6VLR - chains A and L of the 14 polymer chains in the assembly; structure by electron microscopy, 4.42 A resolution (low resolution: residue-level contacts below are approximate; hydrogen-bond / salt-bridge calls are withheld).

# Chain A
Name: Envelope glycoprotein gp120
From: Human immunodeficiency virus 1
Reference sequence: Q2N0S6 (Q2N0S6_9HIV1); the construct lacks a stretch of the UniProt sequence and is renumbered around it, so the offset changes along the chain: 31-137 = UniProt 30-136; 152-185 = UniProt 143-176; 188-309 = UniProt 187-308; 312-323 = UniProt 309-320; 2 more segments
Sequence (475 residues; numbered 31 to 507 plus 16 insertion-coded residues; 18 numbers in that range are skipped by the numbering (no residue carries them; nothing is unmodelled there); the number before each row is that of its first residue; a row labelled like 151A-151E holds insertion residues (151A, then the next letters in order)):
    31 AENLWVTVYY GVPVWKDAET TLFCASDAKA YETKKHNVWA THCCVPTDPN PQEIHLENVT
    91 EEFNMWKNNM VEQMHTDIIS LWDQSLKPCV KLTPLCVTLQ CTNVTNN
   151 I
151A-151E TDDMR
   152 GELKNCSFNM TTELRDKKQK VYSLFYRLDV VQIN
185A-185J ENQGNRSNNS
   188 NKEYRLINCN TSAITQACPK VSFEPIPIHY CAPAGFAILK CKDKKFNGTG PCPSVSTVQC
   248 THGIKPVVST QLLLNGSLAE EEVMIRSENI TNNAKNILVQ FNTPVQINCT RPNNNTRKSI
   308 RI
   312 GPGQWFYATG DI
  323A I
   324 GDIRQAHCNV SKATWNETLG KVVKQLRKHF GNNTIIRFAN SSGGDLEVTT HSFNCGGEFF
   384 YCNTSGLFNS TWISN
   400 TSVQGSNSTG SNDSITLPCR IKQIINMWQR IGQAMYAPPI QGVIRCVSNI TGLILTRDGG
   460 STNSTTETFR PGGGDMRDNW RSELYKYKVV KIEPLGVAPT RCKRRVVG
Unresolved in the structure: 31-34, 59-66, 151A-151E, 185B-185J, 400-410, 459-462, 504-507
Differences from the reference sequence: conflict Lys64 (Glu63 in Q2N0S6), Cys73 (Ala72 in Q2N0S6), Trp316 (Ala313 in Q2N0S6), Asn332 (Thr330 in Q2N0S6), Cys501 (Ala498 in Q2N0S6)
Disulfides: Cys54-Cys74, Cys119-Cys205, Cys126-Cys196, Cys131-Cys157, Cys218-Cys247, Cys228-Cys239, Cys296-Cys331, Cys378-Cys445, Cys385-Cys418
Covalently attached groups: N-acetylglucosamine (NAG) linked to Asn88, Asn133, Asn156, Asn262, Asn301, Asn386, Asn392, Asn448; glycan linked to Asn137, Asn332
Ligand contacts:
  - N-acetylglucosamine (NAG; 2-acetamido-2-deoxy-beta-D-glucopyranose), molecule 1: Ser158, Phe159, Asn160, Lys171
  - N-acetylglucosamine (NAG), molecule 2: Phe233, Asn234, Thr236

# Chain L
Name: PGT122 Fab Light Chain
From: Homo sapiens
Notes: antibody fragment or engineered binder
Sequence (106 residues; row label = number of the first residue in the row; note: 4 numbers in that range are skipped by the numbering (no residue carries them; nothing is unmodelled there); a row labelled like 66A-66C holds insertion residues (66A, then the next letters in order)):
     5 TF
    11 VSVAPGQTAR ITCGEESLGS RSVIWYQQRP GQAPSLIIYN NNDRPSGIPD RFSGSP
66A-66C GST
    67 FGTTATLTIT SVEAGDEADY YCHIWDSRR
95A-95C PTN
    96 WVFGEGTTLI V
  106A L
   107 S
Disulfides: Cys23-Cys88

# How chain A and chain L interact
Residue-residue contacts - 17 pairs, chain A then chain L:
  Thr135(A) - Leu28(L)
  Thr135(A) - Arg94(L)
  Asn136(A) - Arg94(L)
  Asn137(A) - Ser93(L)
  Asn137(A) - Arg94(L)
  Asn137(A) - Arg95(L)
  Asp322(A) - Arg94(L)
  Ile323(A) - Arg94(L)
  Ile323A(A) - Phe67(L)
  Gly324(A) - Leu28(L)
  Gly324(A) - Gly29(L)
  Gly324(A) - Phe67(L)
  Gly324(A) - Arg94(L)
  Asp325(A) - Gly29(L)
  Asp325(A) - Ser30(L)
  Asp325(A) - Ser93(L)
  Ile326(A) - Arg94(L)
Interface residues without a listed pair, chain L (8 interface residues in all): Pro95A

# Summary
9 residues of chain A and 8 residues of chain L are in contact. Chain A binds N-acetylglucosamine. Covalently
linked N-acetylglucosamine: at Asn88(A), Asn133(A), Asn156(A), Asn262(A), Asn301(A) and Asn386(A) and 2 more.
Chain A is Envelope glycoprotein gp120 (Human immunodeficiency virus 1) and chain L is PGT122 Fab Light Chain
(Homo sapiens); the structure, BG505 SOSIP.v5.2 in complex with rhesus macaque Fab RM20E1 and PGT122 Fab, was
determined by electron microscopy together with 6VOR, 6VSR, 6VO1 and 6VN0 from the same study.
